7JKY - chain A; structure by X-ray diffraction, 1.16 A resolution.

== Chain A ==
Name: Bromodomain-containing protein 4
From: Homo sapiens
UniProtKB: O60885 (BRD4_HUMAN); residues 44-168 here = UniProt positions 44-168
Amino-acid sequence (127 residues; row label = number of the first residue in the row):
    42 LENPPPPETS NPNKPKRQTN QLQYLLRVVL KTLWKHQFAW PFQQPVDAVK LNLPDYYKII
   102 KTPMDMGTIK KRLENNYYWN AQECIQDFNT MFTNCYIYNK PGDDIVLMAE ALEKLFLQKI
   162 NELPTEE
Sequence notes: expression tag (42-43)
Ion coordination: Na+: Glu43, Asn44
Ligand contacts: YF6 (N-(1-[1,1-di(pyridin-2-yl)ethyl]-6-{1-methyl-6-oxo-5-[(piperidin-4-yl)amino]-1,6-dihydropyridin-3-yl}-1H-indol-4-yl)ethanesulfonamide): Trp81, Pro82, Phe83, Gln84, Gln85, Pro86, Val87, Asp88, Lys91, Leu92, Leu94, Tyr97, Cys136, Tyr139, Asn140, Asp145, Ile146, Met149
Swiss-Prot annotation at these positions:
  - site: Asn140 (Acetylated histone binding)
  - cross-link: Lys99 (Glycyl lysine isopeptide (Lys-Gly) (interchain with G-Cter in SUMO2))
From the paper describing this entry:
  - specificity-determining residues: Lys91 (citing earlier work)

== Summary ==
Ligands of chain A: compound YF6. Glu43 and Asn44 coordinate Na+. From the paper: the specificity determinant
Lys91.
Chain A is Bromodomain-containing protein 4 (Homo sapiens); the structure, Bromodomain-containing protein 4
(BRD4) bromodomain 1 (BD1) complexed with YF3-126, was determined by X-ray diffraction together with 7JKW,
7JKZ and 6P05 from the same study.
